Entry 6XP5 (electron microscopy, 4.20 A resolution (low resolution: residue-level contacts below are approximate; hydrogen-bond / salt-bridge calls are withheld)); this record covers chains Q and H of the 15 polymer chains in the assembly.

Chain Q:
Name: Mediator of RNA polymerase II transcription subunit 17
Source organism: Chaetomium thermophilum (strain DSM 1495 / CBS 144.50 / IMI 039719)
Reference sequence: G0S1R5 (G0S1R5_CHATD); the construct has insertions or renumbered stretches relative to UniProt, so the offset changes along the chain: -7 to 66 = UniProt 1-74; 75-536 = UniProt 75-536; 565-632 = UniProt 567-634
Amino-acid sequence (634 residues; each row starts with the number of its first residue; note: 36 numbers in that range are skipped by the numbering (no residue carries them; nothing is unmodelled there); a row labelled like 536A-536Z holds insertion residues (536A, then the next letters in order); numbers below 1 keep their minus sign (Met-7 is residue -7)):
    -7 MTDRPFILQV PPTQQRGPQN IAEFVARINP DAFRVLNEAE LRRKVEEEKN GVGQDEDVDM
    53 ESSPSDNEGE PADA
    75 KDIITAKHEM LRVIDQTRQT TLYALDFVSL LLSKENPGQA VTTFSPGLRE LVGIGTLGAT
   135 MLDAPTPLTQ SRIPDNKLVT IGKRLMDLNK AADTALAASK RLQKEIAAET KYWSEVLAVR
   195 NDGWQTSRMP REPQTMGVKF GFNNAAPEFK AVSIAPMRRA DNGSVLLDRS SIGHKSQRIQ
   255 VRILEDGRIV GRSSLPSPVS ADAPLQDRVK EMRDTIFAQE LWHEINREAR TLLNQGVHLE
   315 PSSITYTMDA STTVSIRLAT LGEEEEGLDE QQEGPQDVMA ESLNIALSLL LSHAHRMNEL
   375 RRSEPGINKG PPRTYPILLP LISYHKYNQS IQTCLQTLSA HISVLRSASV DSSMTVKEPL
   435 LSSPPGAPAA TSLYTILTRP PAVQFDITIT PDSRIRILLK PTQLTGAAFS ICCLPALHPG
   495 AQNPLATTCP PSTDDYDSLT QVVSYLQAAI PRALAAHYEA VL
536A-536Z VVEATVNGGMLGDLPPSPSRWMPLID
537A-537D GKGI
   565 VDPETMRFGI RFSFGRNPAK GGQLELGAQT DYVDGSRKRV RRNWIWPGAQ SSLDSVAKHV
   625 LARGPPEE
Disordered / not traced: -7 to 24, 110-153, 335-348, 359-365, 382-384, 431-444, 480-483, 536A-536Z, 537A-537D, 623-632

Chain H:
Name: Mediator of RNA polymerase II transcription subunit 8
Source organism: Chaetomium thermophilum (strain DSM 1495 / CBS 144.50 / IMI 039719)
Reference sequence: G0SCZ3 (G0SCZ3_CHATD); numbering as in UniProt (aligned over 1-290)
Amino-acid sequence (290 residues; row label = number of the first residue in the row):
     1 MASLNLAPEE LKQLELLRNR FAQLQSSLTS LAGNLIRTEP LPTYESLQAS ASILQQNLRS
    61 IQELMTENSD IFKRIAIHPS TNFPGRTQEH MLLQLLRKKL EPEVESWVEE ARETARAAGI
   121 DVSKLSGPGG GAPTRGMNGY GDDDEYGLDD EDEGVPSDPF NEQWADMLET FQHSLHHYVT
   181 VQLKKQYTVE EQEMGIENVR TGLKRELGDE DEDEDEDEEE EEEGVAGVAG GAASQGAGAG
   241 TAGAAAKKPV IQPEYLFWLA ARGDTRVSRN IEFEAMRKVA QTAKRPAPPR
Disordered / not traced: 1-6, 118-159, 195-290

How chain Q and chain H interact:
Residue-residue contacts - 15 pairs, chain Q then chain H:
  Thr94(Q) with Leu28(H)
  Thr95(Q) with Leu28(H)
  Tyr97(Q) with Glu101(H)
  Ala98(Q) with Phe21(H)
  Asp100(Q) with Leu95(H)
  Val102(Q) with Arg18(H); Phe21(H); Gln25(H)
  Leu104(Q) with Arg18(H)
  Leu105(Q) with Arg18(H); Ser80(H)
  Lys108(Q) with Arg86(H)
  Lys157(Q) with Glu109(H)
  Arg158(Q) with Arg112(H)
  Leu159(Q) with Trp107(H)
Interface residues without a listed pair, chain Q (17 interface residues in all): Val87, Ile88, Phe101, Leu106, Leu162
Interface residues without a listed pair, chain H (15 interface residues in all): Leu35, Ile36, Thr81, Val108

Summary:
17 residues of chain Q face 15 of chain H across their interface.
Here chain Q is Mediator of RNA polymerase II transcription subunit 17 and chain H is Mediator of RNA
polymerase II transcription subunit 8, both from Chaetomium thermophilum (strain DSM 1495 / CBS 144.50 / IMI
039719). Entry 6XP5 (Head-Middle module of Mediator) was determined by electron microscopy together with 7JMN
from the same study.
